6ADT - chains A and C of the 4 polymer chains in the assembly; structure by electron microscopy, 3.22 A resolution.

# Chain A
Protein: VP1
Organism: Seneca valley virus
Amino-acid sequence (258 residues; numbered 1 to 258; the number before each row is that of its first residue):
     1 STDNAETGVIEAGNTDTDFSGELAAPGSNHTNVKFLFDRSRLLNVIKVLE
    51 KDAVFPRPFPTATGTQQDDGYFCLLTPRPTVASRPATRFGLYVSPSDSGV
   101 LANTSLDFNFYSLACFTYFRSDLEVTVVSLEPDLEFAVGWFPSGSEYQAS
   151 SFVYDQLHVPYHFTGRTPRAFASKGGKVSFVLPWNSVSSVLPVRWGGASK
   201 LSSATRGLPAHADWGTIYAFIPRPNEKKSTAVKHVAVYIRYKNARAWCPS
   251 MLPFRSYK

# Chain C
Protein: VP3
Organism: Seneca valley virus
Amino-acid sequence (239 residues; each row starts with the number of its first residue):
     1 GPIPTAPRENSLMFLSTTPDDTVPAYGNVRTPPVNYLPGEITDLLQLARI
    51 PTLMAFGRVPEPEPASDAYVPYVAVPTQFDDKPLISFPITLSDPVYQNTL
   101 VGAISSNFANYRGCIQITLTFCGPMMARGKFLLSYSPPNGTQPQTLSEAM
   151 QCTYSIWDIGLNSSWTFVIPYISPSDYRETRAITNSVYSADGWFSLHKLT
   201 KITLPPDCPQSPCILFFASAGEDYTLRLPVDCNPSYVFH
Not modelled in the structure: 1, 59-67, 239

# Chain A / chain C interface
Contacting residue pairs (143; chain A residue first):
  S1(A) - S164(C)
  S1(A) - W165(C)
  S1(A) - T166(C)  hydrogen bond (backbone-side chain)
  T2(A) - N162(C)
  T2(A) - S164(C)
  T2(A) - W165(C)
  D3(A) - N162(C)
  D3(A) - S163(C)
  D3(A) - S164(C)  hydrogen bond (backbone-backbone)
  D3(A) - T166(C)
  N4(A) - N162(C)  hydrogen bond
  N4(A) - S163(C)
  N4(A) - S164(C)
  A5(A) - T120(C)
  A5(A) - S164(C)  hydrogen bond (backbone-side chain)
  A5(A) - F217(C)  hydrophobic
  E6(A) - T120(C)
  E6(A) - S163(C)  hydrogen bond
  I10(A) - P51(C)  hydrophobic
  I10(A) - T166(C)
  E11(A) - Q116(C)
  A12(A) - Q116(C)
  A12(A) - A220(C)
  A12(A) - G221(C)
  A12(A) - E222(C)
  G13(A) - Q116(C)  hydrogen bond (backbone-side chain)
  G13(A) - V168(C)
  G13(A) - G221(C)
  G13(A) - E222(C)
  N14(A) - V168(C)
  N14(A) - E222(C)  hydrogen bond
  T15(A) - C114(C)  hydrogen bond
  T15(A) - V168(C)
  T15(A) - P170(C)
  D18(A) - T166(C)
  F19(A) - T153(C)
  F19(A) - Y154(C)
  F19(A) - F167(C)  hydrophobic
  F19(A) - V168(C)
  L23(A) - E222(C)
  L23(A) - D223(C)
  A24(A) - R112(C)
  A24(A) - D223(C)  hydrogen bond (backbone-side chain)
  A25(A) - R112(C)  hydrogen bond (backbone-side chain)
  P26(A) - T225(C)
  G27(A) - Y177(C)
  G27(A) - T225(C)
  S28(A) - Y177(C)
  S28(A) - T225(C)
  S28(A) - L226(C)  hydrogen bond (side chain-backbone)
  S28(A) - R227(C)
  H30(A) - R227(C)
  H30(A) - L228(C)  hydrogen bond (side chain-backbone)
  H30(A) - P229(C)
  T31(A) - D43(C)  hydrogen bond
  T31(A) - L44(C)  hydrogen bond (backbone-backbone)
  T31(A) - L45(C)
  T31(A) - F108(C)
  T31(A) - L226(C)
  N32(A) - T42(C)
  N32(A) - D43(C)  hydrogen bond (backbone-side chain)
  V33(A) - I41(C)
  V33(A) - T42(C)
  V33(A) - L44(C)  hydrophobic
  L36(A) - F108(C)  hydrophobic
  L36(A) - P229(C)  hydrophobic
  R39(A) - T17(C)
  S40(A) - F14(C)
  S40(A) - S16(C)  hydrogen bond (side chain-backbone)
  F89(A) - V237(C)  hydrophobic
  F108(A) - C232(C)  hydrogen bond (backbone-side chain)
  F108(A) - Y236(C)  hydrogen bond (backbone-side chain)
  N109(A) - C232(C)  hydrogen bond
  Y111(A) - Y236(C)
  S112(A) - N107(C)  hydrogen bond (backbone-side chain)
  S112(A) - C232(C)
  S112(A) - Y236(C)
  L113(A) - I104(C)  hydrophobic
  L113(A) - N107(C)
  C115(A) - L44(C)  hydrophobic
  C115(A) - L47(C)
  F116(A) - I41(C)  hydrophobic
  R120(A) - T31(C)
  R120(A) - P32(C)  hydrogen bond (side chain-backbone)
  R120(A) - V34(C)
  E124(A) - T22(C)
  T126(A) - F14(C)
  W140(A) - Y26(C)  hydrophobic
  P168(A) - A25(C)
  K177(A) - F14(C)
  S179(A) - T22(C)  hydrogen bond
  S179(A) - V23(C)
  F180(A) - V23(C)
  F180(A) - A25(C)  hydrophobic
  V181(A) - T22(C)
  V181(A) - V23(C)  hydrogen bond (backbone-backbone)
  V181(A) - P24(C)  hydrophobic
  V181(A) - A25(C)
  P183(A) - Y26(C)
  P183(A) - V29(C)  hydrophobic
  W184(A) - V29(C)
  W184(A) - T31(C)
  S189(A) - P32(C)
  S189(A) - V34(C)
  S189(A) - Y36(C)
  V190(A) - V34(C)  hydrophobic
  V190(A) - L37(C)  hydrophobic
  Y238(A) - F14(C)  hydrophobic
  R240(A) - L15(C)
  R240(A) - S16(C)  hydrogen bond (side chain-backbone)
  R240(A) - T18(C)  hydrogen bond (side chain-backbone)
  R240(A) - D20(C)  hydrogen bond (side chain-backbone)
  K242(A) - D20(C)
  K242(A) - D21(C)  salt bridge
  R245(A) - V34(C)
  R245(A) - E40(C)  salt bridge
  A246(A) - E40(C)
  A246(A) - I41(C)  hydrogen bond (backbone-backbone)
  W247(A) - V34(C)  hydrophobic
  W247(A) - L37(C)
  W247(A) - G39(C)
  W247(A) - E40(C)
  C248(A) - G39(C)  hydrogen bond (backbone-backbone)
  P249(A) - I41(C)  hydrophobic
  P249(A) - L47(C)  hydrophobic
  L252(A) - L100(C)  hydrophobic
  L252(A) - A103(C)  hydrophobic
  L252(A) - I104(C)  hydrophobic
  P253(A) - N98(C)
  P253(A) - Y236(C)  hydrophobic
  F254(A) - N98(C)
  F254(A) - Y236(C)
  R255(A) - Q97(C)
  R255(A) - N98(C)
  R255(A) - N233(C)  hydrogen bond (side chain-backbone)
  R255(A) - S235(C)
  R255(A) - Y236(C)
  S256(A) - Q97(C)
  Y257(A) - A55(C)
  Y257(A) - Y69(C)  hydrophobic
  Y257(A) - P94(C)
  Y257(A) - Q97(C)
  Y257(A) - N98(C)  hydrogen bond
Interface residues without a listed pair, chain A (70 interface residues in all): N29, L91, L106, D107, V128, P142, S188, S250
Interface residues without a listed pair, chain C (75 interface residues in all): L12, P33, P38, R49, T118, S155, Y171, P234

# In short
Chain A and chain C form an interface of 70 and 75 residues respectively; the contacts include 30 hydrogen
bonds and 2 salt bridges. Among the polar pairs are K242(A)-D21(C), R245(A)-E40(C) and S1(A)-T166(C).
Here chain A is VP1 and chain C is VP3, both from Seneca valley virus. Entry 6ADT (Structure of Seneca Valley
Virus in neutral condition) was determined by electron microscopy, deposited together with 6ADL, 6ADM, 6ADR
and 6ADS.
